Entry 1C6R (X-ray diffraction, 1.90 A resolution); this record covers chain A.

[Chain A]
Molecule: Cytochrome C6
From: Scenedesmus obliquus
UniProt: P57736 (CYC6_SCEOB); numbering as in UniProt (aligned over 1-89)
Chain sequence (89 residues; each row starts with the number of its first residue):
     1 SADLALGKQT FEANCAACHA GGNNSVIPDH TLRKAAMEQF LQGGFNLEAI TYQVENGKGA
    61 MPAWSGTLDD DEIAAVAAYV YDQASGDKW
Unresolved in the structure: 1
Covalently attached groups: heme (HEM) linked to Cys-15, Cys-18
Bound ions: Cd2+ site 1 near Asp-3 (its only coordinating residue here); heme Fe: His-19, Met-61; Cd2+ site 2: His-30 (together with heme); Cd2+ site 3: Glu-48, Asp-69, Asp-71; Cd2+ site 4 near Trp-89 (its only coordinating residue here)
Residues lining bound ligands: heme (HEM): Phe-11, Asn-14, His-19, Asn-24, Val-26, Ile-27, His-30, Thr-31, Leu-32, Ala-36, Met-37, Phe-40, Leu-41, Ile-50, Gln-53, Val-54, Lys-58, Ala-60, Met-61, Pro-62, Trp-64, Leu-68, Val-76, Val-80

[Summary]
Heme is covalently linked to Cys-15. His-19 and Met-61 coordinate a heme Fe ion. Glu-48, Asp-69 and Asp-71
coordinate Cd2+ site 3.
Chain A is Cytochrome C6 (Scenedesmus obliquus); the structure, Crystal structure of reduced cytochrome C6
from the green algae scenedesmus obliquus, was determined by X-ray diffraction, deposited together with 1C6O.
